Entry 8FS5 (electron microscopy, 2.76 A resolution); this record covers chains E and F of the 11 polymer chains in the assembly.

# Chain E
Name: Replication factor C subunit 5
Organism: Saccharomyces cerevisiae
UniProt: P38251 (RFC5_YEAST); residue numbers follow UniProt; this construct covers 1-354
Sequence (354 residues; numbered 1 to 354; the number before each row is that of its first residue):
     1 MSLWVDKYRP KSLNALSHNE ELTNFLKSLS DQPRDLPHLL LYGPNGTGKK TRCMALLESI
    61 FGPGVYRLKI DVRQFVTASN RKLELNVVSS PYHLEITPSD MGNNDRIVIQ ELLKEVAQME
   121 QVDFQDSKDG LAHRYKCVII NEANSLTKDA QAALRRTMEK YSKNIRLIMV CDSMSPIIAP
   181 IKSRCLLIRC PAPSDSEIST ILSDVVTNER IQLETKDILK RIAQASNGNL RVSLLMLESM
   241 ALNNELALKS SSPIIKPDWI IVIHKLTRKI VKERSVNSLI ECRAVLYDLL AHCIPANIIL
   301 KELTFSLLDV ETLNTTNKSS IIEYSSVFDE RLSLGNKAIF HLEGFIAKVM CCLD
Unresolved in the structure: 1
Curated features (UniProtKB/Swiss-Prot):
  - binding site (ATP): V5, S17, G43 to T51, R231
Ligand contacts:
  - ADP (adenosine-5'-diphosphate): V5, D6, Y8, R9, P10, A15, L16, S17, H18, P44, N45, G46, T47, G48, K49, K50, T51, R52, V170, I201, L230, R231, L234
  - ATP-gamma-S (AGS; phosphothiophosphoric acid-adenylate ester): R155, E159, P180, R184

# Chain F
Name: DNA damage checkpoint control protein MEC3
Organism: Saccharomyces cerevisiae
UniProt: Q02574 (MEC3_YEAST); residue numbers follow UniProt; this construct covers 1-474
Sequence (474 residues; each row starts with the number of its first residue):
     1 MKLKLIVNGC EAPDDYKLLR TTINTVASLR KTAILRFNSE RLTIISTPKS SLNSSNNGTI
    61 LRGDTGQLWC TIPHDVFRLY TVISARELNT ITMECNCDSL LSVFKRYDRV MNQGSSSNMT
   121 IKLQSMPEWN TNNGTLSGGT AGGVDTTSKP NPICALGITF EEIVHTSGPN DAIVMNGGVD
   181 EHNGLPTTVG TGNLLASNKV IMHSFKVPVK LLFRAQDTRI QEPMINYIQL MMYKLPPISG
   241 EFGSAFHGFI RRVERYSNVN HIHLMGVKKK EHGNEGDDVE LKIIVNELDW HLEICWNGPL
   301 DSVIQRQEGL TDNPSQNQHI DTDGRQEEGS LPIIEADKPM SSLYTNTRDR EMEENIRYDE
   361 DLLRIEDSSI ADTRGNIYTA DTSGDTEFND ISVMVEKAEQ ESSSTHEVII RCKDWKVCSK
   421 LYAAFEEVVL AISHDESCVF HCSLDRGSLE DSEDVEKPRE RGQIIYYIAR SKGL
Unresolved in the structure: 126-151, 164-199, 269-277, 305-403, 448-459
Curated features (UniProtKB/Swiss-Prot):
  - modified residue: S452 (Phosphoserine)

# Interface between chain E and chain F
Pairs across the interface (27; chain E residue first):
  K69(E) - N56(F)  hydrogen bond (side chain-backbone)
  K69(E) - N57(F)  hydrogen bond
  D71(E) - N57(F)  hydrogen bond
  D71(E) - L61(F)
  R73(E) - L61(F)
  S89(E) - N57(F)  hydrogen bond
  S90(E) - I60(F)
  P91(E) - I60(F)
  L94(E) - L61(F)  hydrophobic
  M119(E) - L61(F)
  M119(E) - R62(F)
  M119(E) - G63(F)
  E120(E) - R470(F)  salt bridge
  Q121(E) - T59(F)  hydrogen bond (side chain-backbone)
  V122(E) - A469(F)  hydrophobic
  V122(E) - R470(F)
  D123(E) - K49(F)  salt bridge
  D123(E) - T59(F)
  D123(E) - A469(F)
  F124(E) - K49(F)
  F124(E) - Q67(F)
  F124(E) - P223(F)  hydrophobic
  F124(E) - M224(F)
  Q125(E) - N226(F)
  S127(E) - E436(F)  hydrogen bond
  S127(E) - R470(F)
  K136(E) - I60(F)  hydrogen bond (side chain-backbone)
Also at the interface, not in a pair above, chain E (19 interface residues in all): V87, V116, K128
Also at the interface, not in a pair above, chain F (16 interface residues in all): T65

# Summary
The interface between chain E and chain F involves 19 residues on one side and 16 on the other, with 7
hydrogen bonds and 2 salt bridges. Polar pairs include E120(E)-R470(F), D123(E)-K49(F) and K69(E)-N56(F).
Ligands of chain E: ATP-gamma-S and ADP.
Chain E is Replication factor C subunit 5 and chain F is DNA damage checkpoint control protein MEC3, both from
Saccharomyces cerevisiae; the structure, Structure of S. cerevisiae Rad24-RFC loading the 9-1-1 clamp onto a
10-nt gapped DNA in step ..., was determined by electron microscopy (same publication as 8FS3, 8FS4, 8FS6,
8FS7 and 8FS8).
